Entry 6ERQ (X-ray diffraction, 4.50 A resolution (low resolution: residue-level contacts below are approximate; hydrogen-bond / salt-bridge calls are withheld)); this record covers chains D and A of the 5 polymer chains in the assembly.

== Chain D ==
Molecule: Non-Template DNA
Sequence (50 nucleotides; each row starts with the number of its first residue):
     1 CACCGCTGCTAACCCCATACCCCGAACCAACCAAATTATCCCGACAGGCC
Disordered / not traced: 39-42

== Chain A ==
Protein: DNA-directed RNA polymerase, mitochondrial
Source organism: Homo sapiens
Notes: EC 2.7.7.6
UniProt: O00411 (RPOM_HUMAN); residues 105-1230 here = UniProt positions 105-1230
Amino-acid sequence (1128 residues; numbered 103 to 1230; the number before each row is that of its first residue):
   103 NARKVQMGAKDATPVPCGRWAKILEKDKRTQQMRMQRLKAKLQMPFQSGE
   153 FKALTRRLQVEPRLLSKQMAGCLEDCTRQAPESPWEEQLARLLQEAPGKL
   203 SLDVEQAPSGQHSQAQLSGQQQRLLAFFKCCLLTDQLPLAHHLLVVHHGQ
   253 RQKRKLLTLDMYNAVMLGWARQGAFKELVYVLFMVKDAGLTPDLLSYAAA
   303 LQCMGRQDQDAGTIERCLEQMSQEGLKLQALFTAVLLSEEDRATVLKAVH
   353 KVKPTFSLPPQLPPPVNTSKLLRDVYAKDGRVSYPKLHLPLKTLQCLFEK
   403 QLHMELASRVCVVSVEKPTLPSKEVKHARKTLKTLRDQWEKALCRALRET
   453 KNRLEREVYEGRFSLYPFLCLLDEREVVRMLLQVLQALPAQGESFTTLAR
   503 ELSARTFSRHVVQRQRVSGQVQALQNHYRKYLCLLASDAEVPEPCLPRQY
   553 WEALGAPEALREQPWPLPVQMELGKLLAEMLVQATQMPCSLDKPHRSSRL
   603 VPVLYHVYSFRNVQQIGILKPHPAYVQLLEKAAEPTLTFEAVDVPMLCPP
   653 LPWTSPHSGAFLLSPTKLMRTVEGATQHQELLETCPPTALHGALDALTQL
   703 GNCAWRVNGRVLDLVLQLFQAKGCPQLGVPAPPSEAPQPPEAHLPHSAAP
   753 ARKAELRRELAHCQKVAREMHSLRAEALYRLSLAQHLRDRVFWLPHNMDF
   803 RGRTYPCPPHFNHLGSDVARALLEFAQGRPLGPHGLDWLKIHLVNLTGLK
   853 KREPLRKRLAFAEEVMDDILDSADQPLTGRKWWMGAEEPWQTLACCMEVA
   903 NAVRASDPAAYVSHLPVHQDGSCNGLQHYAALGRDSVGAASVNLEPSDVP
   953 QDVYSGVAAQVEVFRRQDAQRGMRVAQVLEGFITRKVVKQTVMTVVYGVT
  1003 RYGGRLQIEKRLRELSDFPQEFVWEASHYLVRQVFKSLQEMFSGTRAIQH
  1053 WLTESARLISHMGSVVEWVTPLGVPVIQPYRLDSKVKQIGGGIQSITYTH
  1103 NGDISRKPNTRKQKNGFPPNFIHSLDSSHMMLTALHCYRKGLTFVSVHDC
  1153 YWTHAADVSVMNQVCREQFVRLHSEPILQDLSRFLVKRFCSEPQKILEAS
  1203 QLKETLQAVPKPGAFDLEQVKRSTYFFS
Disordered / not traced: 103-121, 147-217, 595-597, 740-760, 1094-1096
Sequence notes: expression tag (103-104); conflict Ala555 (Glu in O00411)
Swiss-Prot annotation at these positions:
  - active site: Asp922, Lys991, Asp1151
  - natural variant: Gln149 to Ser1230 (deletion: In COXPD55), His250 (H250D: In COXPD55), Ala555 (E555A: this construct carries the variant), Pro566 (P566S: In COXPD55), Ser611 (S611F: In COXPD55), Phe641 (F641L: In COXPD55), Pro742 to Pro747 (deletion: In COXPD55), Pro810 (P810S: In COXPD55; uncertain significance), Asp870 (D870N: In COXPD55; uncertain significance), Cys925 to Ser1230 (deletion: In COXPD55), Arg1013 (R1013C: In COXPD55), Ser1193 (S1193F: In COXPD55)
From the paper describing this entry:
  - mutagenesis - R601E: decreased catalytic activity

== Chain D / chain A interface ==
Residue-residue contacts - 8 pairs, chain D then chain A:
  DC9(D) - Ile125(A)
  DA29(D) - Gln222(A)
  DA35(D) - Val615(A)
  DA35(D) - Gln616(A)
  DT36(D) - Val615(A)
  DA46(D) - Arg1059(A)
  DA46(D) - Lys1116(A)
  DG47(D) - Thr1112(A)
Also at the interface, not in a pair above, chain D (8 interface residues in all): DC28, DA30
Also at the interface, not in a pair above, chain A (10 interface residues in all): Ser220, Arg464, His1063

== Summary ==
8 residues of chain D and 10 residues of chain A are in contact. From UniProt: 3 active-site residues on chain
A. From the paper: R601E of chain A reduces catalytic activity.
Here chain D is Non-Template DNA and chain A is DNA-directed RNA polymerase, mitochondrial (Homo sapiens).
Entry 6ERQ (Structure of the human mitochondrial transcription initiation complex at the HSP promoter) was
determined by X-ray diffraction together with 6ERO and 6ERP from the same study.
